9B9F - chains A and B of the 5 polymer chains in the assembly; structure by X-ray diffraction, 3.00 A resolution.

[Chain A]
Name: Transforming growth factor beta-3
Source organism: Homo sapiens
UniProtKB: P10600 (TGFB3_HUMAN); numbering as in UniProt (aligned over 301-412)
Amino-acid sequence (112 residues; numbered 301 to 412; the number before each row is that of its first residue):
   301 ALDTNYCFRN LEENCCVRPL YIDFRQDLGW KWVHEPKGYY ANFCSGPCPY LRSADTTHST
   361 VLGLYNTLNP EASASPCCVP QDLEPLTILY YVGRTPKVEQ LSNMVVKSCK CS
Swiss-Prot annotation at these positions:
  - natural variant: C409 (C409Y: In LDS5)
Disulfide bonds: C307-C316, C315-C378, C344-C409, C348-C411

[Chain B]
Name: Transforming growth factor beta-3 triple mutant
Source organism: Homo sapiens
UniProtKB: P10600 (TGFB3_HUMAN); numbering as in UniProt (aligned over 301-412)
Amino-acid sequence (112 residues; each row starts with the number of its first residue):
   301 ALDTNYCFRN LEENCCVRPL YIDFEQDLGW KWVHEPKGYY ANFCSGPCPY LRSADTTHST
   361 VLGLYNTLNP EASASPCCVP QDLEPLTILA YVGETPKVEQ LSNMVVKSCK CS
Differences from the reference sequence: engineered mutation E325 (Arg in P10600), A390 (Tyr in P10600), E394 (Arg in P10600)
Swiss-Prot annotation at these positions:
  - natural variant: C409 (C409Y: In LDS5)
Disulfide bonds: C307-C316, C315-C378, C344-C409, C348-C411
From the paper describing this entry:
  - specificity-determining residues: E399, L401, S402, N403 (by similarity / conservation)

[How chain A and chain B interact]
Cross-chain cystine bridges: C377(A)-C377(B)
Pairs across the interface (50):
  L320(A) - Y365(B)
  I322(A) - V361(B)  hydrophobic
  I322(A) - Y365(B)  hydrophobic
  D327(A) - Y365(B)
  D327(A) - L368(B)
  D327(A) - N369(B)
  L328(A) - V361(B)  hydrophobic
  L328(A) - Y365(B)
  W330(A) - L364(B)
  Y339(A) - V361(B)
  A341(A) - H358(B)  hydrogen bond (backbone-side chain)
  N342(A) - H358(B)  hydrogen bond (backbone-side chain)
  F343(A) - L362(B)  hydrophobic
  F343(A) - A374(B)  hydrophobic
  T357(A) - S402(B)
  T357(A) - N403(B)
  T357(A) - M404(B)
  H358(A) - A341(B)  hydrogen bond (side chain-backbone)
  H358(A) - N342(B)  hydrogen bond (side chain-backbone)
  H358(A) - L383(B)
  H358(A) - N403(B)  hydrogen bond (backbone-backbone)
  H358(A) - M404(B)
  H358(A) - V406(B)
  V361(A) - I322(B)  hydrophobic
  V361(A) - Y339(B)
  L362(A) - L320(B)  hydrophobic
  L362(A) - F343(B)  hydrophobic
  L364(A) - W330(B)
  Y365(A) - L320(B)
  Y365(A) - I322(B)  hydrophobic
  Y365(A) - D327(B)
  Y365(A) - L328(B)  hydrophobic
  L368(A) - D327(B)
  L368(A) - L328(B)
  N369(A) - D327(B)
  A374(A) - F343(B)  hydrophobic
  C377(A) - C377(B)  disulfide
  V379(A) - V379(B)  hydrophobic
  V379(A) - S412(B)
  P380(A) - S412(B)
  L383(A) - H358(B)
  S402(A) - T357(B)
  N403(A) - T356(B)
  N403(A) - T357(B)
  N403(A) - H358(B)  hydrogen bond (backbone-backbone)
  M404(A) - T357(B)
  M404(A) - H358(B)
  V406(A) - H358(B)
  S412(A) - V379(B)
  S412(A) - P380(B)
Interface residues without a listed pair, chain A (30 interface residues in all): T356, C378, V405
Interface residues without a listed pair, chain B (30 interface residues in all): S373, C378

[Summary]
The chain A/chain B interface involves 30 residues from each chain, with 1 disulfide bond and 6 hydrogen
bonds. Among the polar pairs are A341(A)-H358(B), N342(A)-H358(B) and H358(A)-A341(B). The paper reports
specificity determinants E399(B), L401(B) and S402(B) among others.
Here chain A is Transforming growth factor beta-3 and chain B is Transforming growth factor beta-3 triple
mutant, both from Homo sapiens. Entry 9B9F (Zebrafish Betaglycan Orphan Domain (zfBGo) in complex with TGF-B3
and extracellular domains of TGFBRI and TGFBRII) was determined by X-ray diffraction, deposited together with
9FDY, 9FK5, 9FKP and 8DC0.
